PDB entry 7VAR | electron microscopy, 2.90 A resolution | chains A and F of the 12 polymer chains in the assembly

# Chain A
Protein: V-type ATP synthase alpha chain
Source organism: Thermus thermophilus HB8
Notes: EC 7.1.2.2
UniProtKB: Q56403 (VATA_THET8); residue numbers follow UniProt; this construct covers 1-578
Sequence (578 residues; row label = number of the first residue in the row):
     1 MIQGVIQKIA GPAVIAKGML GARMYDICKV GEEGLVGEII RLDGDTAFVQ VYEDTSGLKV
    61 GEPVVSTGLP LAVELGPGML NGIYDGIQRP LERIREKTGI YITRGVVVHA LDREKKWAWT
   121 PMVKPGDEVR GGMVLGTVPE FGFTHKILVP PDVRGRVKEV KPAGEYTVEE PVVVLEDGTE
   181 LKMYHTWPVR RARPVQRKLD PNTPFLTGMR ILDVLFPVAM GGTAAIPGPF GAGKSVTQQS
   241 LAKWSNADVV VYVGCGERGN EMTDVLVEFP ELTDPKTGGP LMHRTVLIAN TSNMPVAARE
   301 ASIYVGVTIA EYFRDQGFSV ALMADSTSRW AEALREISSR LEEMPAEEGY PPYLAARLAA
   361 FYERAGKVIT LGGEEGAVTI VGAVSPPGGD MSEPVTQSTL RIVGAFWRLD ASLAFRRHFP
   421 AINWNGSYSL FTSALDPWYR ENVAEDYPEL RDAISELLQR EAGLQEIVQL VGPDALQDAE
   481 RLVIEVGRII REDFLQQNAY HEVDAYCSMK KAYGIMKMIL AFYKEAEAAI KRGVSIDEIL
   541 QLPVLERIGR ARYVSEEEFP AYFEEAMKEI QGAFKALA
Construct notes: conflict Ala232 (Ser in Q56403), Ser235 (Thr in Q56403)
Small-molecule neighbours: ADP (adenosine-5'-diphosphate): Pro229, Phe230, Gly231, Ala232, Gly233, Lys234, Ser235, Val236, Arg258, Glu261, Phe419, Pro420, Gln497, Asn498, Ala499, Tyr500

# Chain F
Protein: V-type ATP synthase beta chain
Source organism: Thermus thermophilus HB8
UniProtKB: Q56404 (VATB_THET8); residues 1-478 here = UniProt positions 1-478
Sequence (478 residues; row label = number of the first residue in the row):
     1 MDLLKKEYTG ITYISGPLLF VENAKDLAYG AIVDIKDGTG RVRGGQVIEV SEEYAVIQVF
    61 EETTGLDLAT TSVSLVEDVA RLGVSKEMLG RRFNGIGKPI DGLPPITPEK RLPITGLPLN
   121 PVARRKPEQF IQTGISTIDV MNTLVRGQKL PIFSGSGLPA NEIAAQIARQ ATVRPDLSGE
   181 GEKEEPFAVV FAAMGITQRE LSYFIQEFER TGALSRSVLF LNKADDPTIE RILTPRMALT
   241 VAEYLAFEHD YHVLVILTDM TNYCEALREI GAAREEIPGR RGYPGYMYTD LATIYERAGV
   301 VEGKKGSVTQ IPILSMPDDD RTHPIPDLTG YITEGQIQLS RELHRKGIYP PIDPLPSLSR
   361 LMNNGVGKGK TREDHKQVSD QLYSAYANGV DIRKLVAIIG EDALTENDRR YLQFADAFER
   421 FFINQGQQNR SIEESLQIAW ALLSMLPQGE LKRISKDHIG KYYGQKLEEI WGAPQALD
Disordered / not traced: 1, 473-478
Small-molecule neighbours: ADP (adenosine-5'-diphosphate): Leu358, Ser359, Arg360, Asn363

# How chain A and chain F interact
Pairs across the interface (103):
  Gln7(A) with Ser51(F), hydrogen bond (backbone-side chain); Glu52(F), hydrogen bond (backbone-backbone)
  Lys8(A) with Glu49(F), salt bridge; Val50(F); Ser51(F)
  Ile9(A) with Tyr29(F), hydrophobic; Glu49(F); Val50(F), hydrogen bond (backbone-backbone)
  Ala10(A) with Glu49(F)
  Gly11(A) with Tyr29(F), hydrogen bond (backbone-side chain)
  Lys17(A) with Glu52(F)
  Thr55(A) with Tyr29(F)
  Ser56(A) with Tyr29(F)
  Gly57(A) with Ala28(F); Tyr29(F), hydrogen bond (backbone-backbone)
  Leu58(A) with Ala28(F); Tyr29(F), hydrogen bond (backbone-backbone)
  Lys59(A) with Asp26(F); Ala28(F)
  Val60(A) with Val50(F), hydrophobic; Glu52(F)
  Ile83(A) with Val122(F), hydrophobic
  Leu91(A) with Asn120(F), hydrogen bond (backbone-side chain); Val122(F), hydrophobic
  Arg95(A) with Asn120(F); Val122(F); Ala123(F)
  Ile100(A) with Leu119(F); Asn120(F), hydrogen bond (backbone-backbone); Ala123(F), hydrophobic; Val301(F), hydrophobic
  Tyr101(A) with Leu117(F); Pro118(F); Leu119(F), hydrophobic; Phe247(F)
  Ile102(A) with Leu117(F); Pro118(F), hydrogen bond (backbone-backbone); Asn120(F)
  Thr103(A) with Leu117(F)
  Gly228(A) with Tyr331(F), hydrogen bond (backbone-side chain)
  Pro229(A) with Tyr331(F)
  Phe230(A) with Arg321(F); Asp327(F); Gly330(F); Tyr331(F), hydrophobic; Gln336(F)
  Gly231(A) with Leu358(F); Arg360(F)
  Gly256(A) with Tyr288(F), hydrogen bond (backbone-side chain)
  Arg258(A) with Glu296(F); Gly330(F), hydrogen bond (side chain-backbone); Tyr331(F), hydrogen bond (side chain-backbone); Ile332(F), hydrogen bond (side chain-backbone); Thr333(F), hydrogen bond (side chain-backbone); Arg360(F)
  Gly259(A) with Glu296(F), hydrogen bond (backbone-side chain)
  Asn260(A) with Arg124(F); Glu334(F), hydrogen bond
  Thr263(A) with Pro121(F); Arg124(F)
  Asp264(A) with Lys126(F), salt bridge
  Glu268(A) with Lys126(F), salt bridge
  Ser292(A) with Tyr288(F), hydrogen bond; Ala292(F)
  Asn293(A) with Pro118(F); Glu296(F)
  Met294(A) with Pro121(F)
  Arg299(A) with Tyr288(F); Thr289(F), hydrogen bond
  Arg329(A) with Tyr288(F), hydrogen bond; Tyr331(F)
  Glu332(A) with Tyr288(F)
  Glu336(A) with Tyr286(F); Thr289(F), hydrogen bond
  Ser339(A) with Glu276(F), hydrogen bond; Ile277(F), hydrogen bond (side chain-backbone)
  Arg340(A) with Glu276(F), salt bridge
  Glu348(A) with Arg280(F), salt bridge
  Gly349(A) with Ile277(F)
  Ser385(A) with Tyr331(F)
  Pro386(A) with Tyr331(F), hydrogen bond (backbone-side chain)
  Pro387(A) with Arg280(F); Asp327(F)
  Gly388(A) with Asp327(F), hydrogen bond (backbone-side chain)
  Asp390(A) with Arg280(F), salt bridge
  Phe415(A) with Leu355(F)
  Arg416(A) with Ala387(F); Asp391(F), salt bridge; Arg453(F)
  Arg417(A) with Asn142(F); Leu355(F), hydrogen bond (side chain-backbone); Ser357(F), hydrogen bond (side chain-backbone); Leu358(F); Tyr383(F), hydrogen bond; Arg453(F), hydrogen bond (backbone-side chain)
  Gly472(A) with Leu395(F)
  Pro473(A) with Leu395(F)
  Asp474(A) with Ala403(F)
  Gln496(A) with Arg453(F)
  Tyr500(A) with Asn363(F)
  Glu546(A) with Lys456(F), salt bridge
  Arg550(A) with Lys452(F); Ile454(F)
Also at the interface, not in a pair above, chain A (72 interface residues in all): Ile6, Glu92, Ile94, Gly99, Lys234, Met262, Leu266, Val267, Thr291, Val296, Arg335, Ser338, Pro345, His418, Leu470, Val471
Also at the interface, not in a pair above, chain F (70 interface residues in all): Lys25, Asp78, Arg125, Pro127, Lys149, Glu243, Pro278, Gly279, Gly285, Thr293, Glu302, Lys304, Thr322, Pro326, Pro354, Pro356, Asn364, Ile398, Ile399, Thr405, Leu451

# In short
Chain A and chain F form an interface of 72 and 70 residues respectively; the contacts include 29 hydrogen
bonds and 8 salt bridges. Polar contacts include Lys8(A)-Glu49(F), Asp264(A)-Lys126(F) and
Glu268(A)-Lys126(F). ADP is bound between chain A and chain F.
Here chain A is V-type ATP synthase alpha chain and chain F is V-type ATP synthase beta chain, both from
Thermus thermophilus HB8. Entry 7VAR (V1EG domain of V/A-ATPase from Thermus thermophilus at low ATP
concentration, state1-1) was determined by electron microscopy together with 7VAI, 7VAJ, 7VAK, 7VAL, 7VAM,
7VAN and 11 further entries from the same study.
